7UQL - chains A and B; structure by X-ray diffraction, 1.90 A resolution.

# Chain A (and B)
Molecule: Pathogenesis Related 10-10 protein
From: Papaver somniferum
Notes: chain B of this document is another copy of the same molecule, construct and numbering; everything in this record applies to it too
Sequence (158 residues; numbered 1 to 158; the number before each row is that of its first residue):
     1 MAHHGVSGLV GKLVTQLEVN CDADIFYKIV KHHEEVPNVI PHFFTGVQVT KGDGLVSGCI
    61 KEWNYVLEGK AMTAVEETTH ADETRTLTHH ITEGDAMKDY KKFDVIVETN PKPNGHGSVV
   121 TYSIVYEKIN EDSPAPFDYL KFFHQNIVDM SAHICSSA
Unresolved in the structure: 1-7, 37-40, 156-158 (chain B: 1-6, 37-40, 48-57, 157-158)
Reported in the primary citation:
  - conformationally variable residues (order/disorder transition, side-chain flip): Cys-59, Trp-63
  - self-association interface (contacts with another copy of this molecule); pairs are residue here / residue on that copy: Cys-59/Cys-155 (disulfide)

# How chain A and chain B interact
Cross-chain cystine bridges: Cys-155(A)/Cys-59(B)
Pairs across the interface (34):
  Gly-8(A) / Glu-18(B)
  Val-10(A) / Leu-17(B)
  Val-10(A) / Glu-18(B)  hydrogen bond (backbone-backbone)
  Gly-11(A) / Gln-16(B)
  Lys-12(A) / Val-14(B)
  Lys-12(A) / Thr-15(B)
  Lys-12(A) / Gln-16(B)  hydrogen bond (backbone-backbone)
  Leu-13(A) / Val-14(B)
  Leu-13(A) / Thr-15(B)
  Val-14(A) / Lys-12(B)
  Val-14(A) / Leu-13(B)
  Val-14(A) / Val-14(B)  hydrogen bond (backbone-backbone)
  Thr-15(A) / Lys-12(B)
  Thr-15(A) / Leu-13(B)
  Gln-16(A) / Gly-11(B)
  Gln-16(A) / Lys-12(B)  hydrogen bond (backbone-backbone)
  Leu-17(A) / Gly-8(B)
  Leu-17(A) / Val-10(B)
  Leu-17(A) / Tyr-126(B)
  Glu-18(A) / Gly-8(B)  hydrogen bond (backbone-backbone)
  Glu-18(A) / Val-10(B)  hydrogen bond (backbone-backbone)
  Val-19(A) / Ser-7(B)
  Asn-20(A) / Ser-7(B)
  Tyr-126(A) / His-144(B)
  Ala-135(A) / His-144(B)
  Phe-137(A) / Leu-140(B)  hydrophobic
  Phe-137(A) / Lys-141(B)
  Phe-137(A) / His-144(B)
  Leu-140(A) / Phe-137(B)  hydrophobic
  Leu-140(A) / Leu-140(B)  hydrophobic
  Lys-141(A) / Phe-137(B)
  His-144(A) / Tyr-126(B)
  His-144(A) / Ala-135(B)
  His-144(A) / Phe-137(B)
Also at the interface, not in a pair above, chain A (19 interface residues in all): Ser-151

# Summary
Chain A and chain B form an interface of 19 and 17 residues respectively; the contacts include 1 disulfide
bond and 6 hydrogen bonds. The backbones hydrogen-bond at Val-10(A)/Glu-18(B), Lys-12(A)/Gln-16(B) and
Val-14(A)/Val-14(B). From the paper: conformational variability at Cys-59(A) and Trp-63(A); a self-association
interface involving Cys-59(A) and Cys-155(A).
Both chains are Pathogenesis Related 10-10 protein (Papaver somniferum). Entry 7UQL (Pathogenesis related
10-10 app from) was determined by X-ray diffraction, deposited together with 7UQM and 7UQN.
